PDB entry 8ODV | electron microscopy, 4.70 A resolution (low resolution: residue-level contacts below are approximate; hydrogen-bond / salt-bridge calls are withheld) | chains C and D of the 4 polymer chains in the assembly

== Chain C (and D) ==
Name: Protein GET2, Protein GET1
From: Thermochaetoides thermophila DSM 1495
Notes: engineered mutation(s): Truncation of 184 N-terminal residues.; chain D of this document is another copy of the same molecule, construct and numbering; everything in this record applies to it too
Reference sequence: chimeric construct of G0RZE4, G0S1H2: residues 185-357 from G0RZE4 (G0RZE4_CHATD) positions 185-357 (same numbers); residues 1001-1209 from G0S1H2 positions 1-209 (UniProt number = residue number - 1000)
Chain sequence (409 residues; each row starts with the number of its first residue; note: 628 numbers in that range are skipped by the numbering (no residue carries them; nothing is unmodelled there)):
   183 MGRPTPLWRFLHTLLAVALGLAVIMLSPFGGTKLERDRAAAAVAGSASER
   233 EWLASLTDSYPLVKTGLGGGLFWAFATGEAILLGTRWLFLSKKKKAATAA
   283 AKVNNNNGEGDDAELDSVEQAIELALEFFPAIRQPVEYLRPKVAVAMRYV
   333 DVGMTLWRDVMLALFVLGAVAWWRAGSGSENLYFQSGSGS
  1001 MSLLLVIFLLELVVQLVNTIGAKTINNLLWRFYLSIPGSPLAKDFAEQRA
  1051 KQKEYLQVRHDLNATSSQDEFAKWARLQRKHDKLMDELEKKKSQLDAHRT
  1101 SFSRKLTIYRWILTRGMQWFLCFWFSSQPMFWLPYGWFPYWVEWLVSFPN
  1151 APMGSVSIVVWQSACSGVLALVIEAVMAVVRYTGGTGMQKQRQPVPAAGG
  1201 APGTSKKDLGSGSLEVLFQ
Not modelled in the structure: 183-299, 314-334, 358-372, 1182-1219
Differences from the reference sequence: initiating methionine (183); expression tag (184, 1210-1219); linker (358-372)

== Chain C / chain D interface ==
Contacting residue pairs (5; chain C residue first):
  Val300(C) with Arg1104(D)
  Leu308(C) with Lys1105(D)
  Ser1101(C) with Leu308(D)
  Arg1104(C) with Val300(D)
  Lys1105(C) with Leu308(D)
Interface residues without a listed pair, chain C (6 interface residues in all): Glu301
Interface residues without a listed pair, chain D (6 interface residues in all): Ile304, Glu305

== Overview ==
The chain C/chain D interface involves 6 residues from each chain.
Both chains are Protein GET2, Protein GET1 (Thermochaetoides thermophila DSM 1495). Entry 8ODV (Chaetomium
thermophilum Get1/Get2 heterotetramer in complex with a Get3 dimer (nanodisc)) was determined by electron
microscopy, deposited together with 8ODU.
